PDB entry 3L74 | X-ray diffraction, 2.76 A resolution | chains C and R of the 20 polymer chains in the assembly

Chain C:
Molecule: Cytochrome B
Source organism: Gallus gallus
Notes: EC 1.10.2.2
Reference sequence: P18946 (CYB_CHICK); residues 1-380 here = UniProt positions 1-380
Amino-acid sequence (380 residues; numbered 1 to 380; the number before each row is that of its first residue):
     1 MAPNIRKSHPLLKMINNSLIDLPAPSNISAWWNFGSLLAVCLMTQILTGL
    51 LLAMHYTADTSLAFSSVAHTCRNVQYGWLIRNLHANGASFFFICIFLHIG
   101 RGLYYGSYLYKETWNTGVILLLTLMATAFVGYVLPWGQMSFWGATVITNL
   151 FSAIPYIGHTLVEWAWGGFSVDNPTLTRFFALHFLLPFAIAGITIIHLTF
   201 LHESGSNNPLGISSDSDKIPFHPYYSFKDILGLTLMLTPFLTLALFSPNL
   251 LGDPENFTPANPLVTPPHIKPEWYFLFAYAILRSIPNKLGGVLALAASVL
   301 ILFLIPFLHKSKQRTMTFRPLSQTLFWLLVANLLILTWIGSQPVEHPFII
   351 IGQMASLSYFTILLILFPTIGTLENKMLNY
UniProt features mapped onto this chain:
  - binding site (heme b): His84, His98, His183, His197
  - binding site (a ubiquinone): His202
Ion coordination: heme Fe site 1: His84, His183; heme Fe site 2: His98, His197
Residues lining bound ligands:
  - famoxadone (FMX): Met125, Ala126, Ala128, Phe129, Tyr132, Gly143, Ala144, Val146, Ile147, Phe151, Ile269, Lys270, Pro271, Glu272, Tyr274, Phe275, Tyr279
  - heme (HEM), molecule 1: Trp32, Phe34, Gly35, Ser36, Leu38, Ala39, Phe91, Ile95, His98, Ile99, Arg101, Ser107, Tyr108, Tyr110, Thr113, Trp114, Gly117, Val118, Leu120, Leu121, Ile190, Thr194, His197, Leu198, Leu201, Ser206, Asn207, Leu302
  - heme (HEM), molecule 2: Leu42, Gln45, Ile46, Gly49, Leu50, Leu52, Ala53, Tyr56, Val67, Arg81, His84, Ala85, Ala88, Phe91, Leu124, Thr127, Ala128, Gly131, Tyr132, Leu134, Pro135, Phe180, His183, Phe184, Pro187, Ile190, Tyr274
  - UQ (Coenzyme Q10, (2Z,6E,10Z,14E,18E,22E,26Z)-isomer): Ser18, Leu19, Leu22, Pro23, Ala24, Ile28, Trp32, Ser36, Ala39, Leu198, Leu201, His202, Ser206, Phe221, Tyr225, Asp229

Chain R:
Molecule: Cytochrome B-C1 complex subunit 5, rieske ironsulfur protein, mitochondrial
Source organism: Gallus gallus
Notes: EC 1.10.2.2
Reference sequence: Q5ZLR5 (UCRI_CHICK); residues 1-196 here correspond to UniProt positions 77-272 (UniProt number = residue number + 76)
Amino-acid sequence (196 residues; each row starts with the number of its first residue):
     1 VHNDVTVPDFSAYRREDVMDATTSSQTSSEDRKGFSYLVTATACVATAYA
    51 AKNVVTQFISSLSASADVLALSKIEIKLSDIPEGKNVAFKWRGKPLFVRH
   101 RTQAEINQEAEVDVSKLRDPQHDLDRVKKPEWVILVGVCTHLGCVPIANS
   151 GDFGGYYCPCHGSHYDASGRIRKGPAPYNLEVPTYQFVGDDLVVVG
UniProt features mapped onto this chain:
  - binding site ([2Fe-2S] cluster): Cys139, His141, Leu142, Cys158, His161, Ser163
Disulfides: Cys144-Cys160
Ion coordination: 2Fe-2S cluster Fe: Cys139, His141, Cys158, His161
Residues lining bound ligands: 2Fe-2S cluster (FES): Cys139, His141, Leu142, Gly143, Cys144, Cys158, Cys160, His161, Gly162, Ser163, Pro175

How chain C and chain R interact:
Pairs across the interface (36; chain C residue first):
  Trp142(C) with Gly143(R); Val145(R), hydrophobic
  Thr145(C) with Leu142(R); Gly143(R)
  Val146(C) with Leu142(R); Cys144(R), hydrophobic
  Asn149(C) with Leu142(R), hydrogen bond (side chain-backbone); Gly143(R)
  Leu150(C) with Leu142(R), hydrophobic
  Trp164(C) with Ile59(R), hydrogen bond (side chain-backbone); Leu62(R); Ser63(R)
  Gly167(C) with Leu62(R); Ala64(R)
  Phe169(C) with Val68(R); Leu69(R), hydrophobic; Leu71(R), hydrophobic; Lys94(R)
  Ser170(C) with Gly93(R)
  Arg178(C) with Leu62(R), hydrogen bond (side chain-backbone)
  Pro262(C) with Lys90(R)
  Leu263(C) with Lys90(R); Pro95(R), hydrophobic
  Thr265(C) with Val145(R), hydrogen bond (side chain-backbone); Cys160(R)
  Pro267(C) with Pro159(R)
  Ile269(C) with Cys144(R), hydrophobic; Cys160(R), hydrophobic
  Tyr279(C) with His161(R), hydrogen bond
  Arg283(C) with His161(R)
  Pro286(C) with Arg118(R); Pro175(R)
  Lys288(C) with Thr140(R), hydrogen bond (side chain-backbone); His141(R), hydrogen bond (side chain-backbone); Pro177(R)
  Val344(C) with His161(R)
Interface residues without a listed pair, chain C (25 interface residues in all): Ser152, Gly168, Pro266, Leu282, Asn287
Interface residues without a listed pair, chain R (25 interface residues in all): Arg92, Gly162

In short:
The chain C/chain R interface involves 25 residues from each chain; the contacts include 7 hydrogen bonds.
Among the polar pairs are Asn149(C)-Leu142(R), Trp164(C)-Ile59(R) and Arg178(C)-Leu62(R). Ligands of chain C:
heme, famoxadone and compound UQ. Bound to chain R: 2Fe-2S cluster.
Chain C is Cytochrome B and chain R is Cytochrome B-C1 complex subunit 5, rieske ironsulfur protein,
mitochondrial, both from Gallus gallus; the structure, Cytochrome BC1 complex from chicken with famoxadone
bound, was determined by X-ray diffraction.
